Entry 1FZF (X-ray diffraction, 2.70 A resolution); this record covers chains E and F of the 10 polymer chains in the assembly.

Chain E:
Name: Fibrinogen
Source organism: Homo sapiens
Notes: fragment: fragment double-d
UniProtKB: P02675 (FIBB_HUMAN); residues 134-461 here correspond to UniProt positions 164-491 (UniProt number = residue number + 30)
Chain sequence (328 residues; each row starts with the number of its first residue):
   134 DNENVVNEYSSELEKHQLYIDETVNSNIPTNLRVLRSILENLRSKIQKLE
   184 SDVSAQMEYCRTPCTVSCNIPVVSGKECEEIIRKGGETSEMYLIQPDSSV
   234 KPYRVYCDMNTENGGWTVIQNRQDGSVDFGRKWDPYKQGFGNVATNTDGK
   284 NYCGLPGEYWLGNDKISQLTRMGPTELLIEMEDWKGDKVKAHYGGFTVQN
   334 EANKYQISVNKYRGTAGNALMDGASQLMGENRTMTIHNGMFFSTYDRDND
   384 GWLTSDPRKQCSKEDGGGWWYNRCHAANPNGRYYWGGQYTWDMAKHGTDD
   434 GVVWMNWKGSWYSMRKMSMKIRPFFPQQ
Disordered / not traced: 134-163, 460-461
Disulfides: Cys201-Cys286, Cys211-Cys240, Cys394-Cys407
Ion coordination: Ca2+ site 1: Asp261, Gly263 (shared with Glu132(F) of chain F); Ca2+ site 2: Asp381, Asp383, Trp385
Ligand contacts: N-acetylglucosamine (NAG; 2-acetamido-2-deoxy-beta-D-glucopyranose): Met361, Gly362, Glu363, Asn364

Chain F:
Name: Fibrinogen
Source organism: Homo sapiens
Notes: fragment: fragment double-d
UniProtKB: P02679 (FIBG_HUMAN); aligned to UniProt positions 114-431 over residues 89-406 (the alignment contains insertions or deletions, so no single offset holds)
Chain sequence (319 residues; numbered 88 to 406; the number before each row is that of its first residue):
    88 KMLEEIMKYEASILTHDSSIRYLQEIYNSNNQKIVNLKEKVAQLEAQCQE
   138 PCKDTVQIHDITGKDCQDIANKGAKQSGLYFIKPLKANQQFLVYCEIDGS
   188 GNGWTVFQKRLDGSVDFKKNWIQYKEGFGHLSPTGTTEFWLGNEKIHLIS
   238 TQSAIPYALRVELEDWNGRTSTADYAMFKVGPEADKYRLTYAYFAGGDAG
   288 DAFDGFDFGDDPSDKFFTSHNGMQFSTWDNDNDKFEGNCAEQDGSGWWMN
   338 KCHAGHLNGVYYQGGTYSKASTPNGYDNGIIWATWKTRWYSMKKTTMKII
   388 PFNRLTIGEGQQHHLGGAK
Disordered / not traced: 88-108, 394-406
Disulfides: Cys153-Cys182, Cys326-Cys339
Ion coordination: Ca2+ site 1: Glu132 (shared with Asp261(E), Gly263(E) of chain E); Ca2+ site 2: Asp318, Asp320, Phe322, Gly324

Chain E / chain F interface:
Cross-chain cystine bridges: Cys197(E)-Cys139(F)
Contacting residue pairs (77):
  Arg166(E) - Leu110(F)
  Arg169(E) - Tyr109(F)
  Leu172(E) - Ile113(F)
  Leu172(E) - Tyr114(F)  hydrophobic
  Leu172(E) - Asn117(F)
  Glu173(E) - Ile113(F)
  Leu175(E) - Asn117(F)
  Arg176(E) - Ile113(F)
  Arg176(E) - Ser116(F)
  Arg176(E) - Asn117(F)  hydrogen bond (backbone-side chain)
  Ile179(E) - Asn117(F)
  Ile179(E) - Lys120(F)
  Ile179(E) - Ile121(F)  hydrophobic
  Ile179(E) - Leu124(F)
  Gln180(E) - Lys120(F)
  Leu182(E) - Leu124(F)  hydrophobic
  Glu183(E) - Lys120(F)  salt bridge
  Glu183(E) - Leu124(F)
  Glu183(E) - Lys127(F)
  Val186(E) - Lys127(F)
  Gln189(E) - Leu131(F)
  Met190(E) - Lys127(F)
  Met190(E) - Leu131(F)
  Met190(E) - Gln134(F)  hydrogen bond
  Cys193(E) - Gln134(F)
  Cys193(E) - Cys135(F)  hydrogen bond
  Cys197(E) - Cys139(F)  disulfide
  Cys197(E) - Lys140(F)  hydrogen bond (backbone-backbone)
  Thr198(E) - Cys139(F)
  Thr198(E) - Lys140(F)
  Val199(E) - Lys140(F)  hydrogen bond (backbone-backbone)
  Val199(E) - Asp141(F)
  Val199(E) - Thr142(F)  hydrogen bond (backbone-backbone)
  Ser200(E) - Asp141(F)
  Ser200(E) - Thr142(F)  hydrogen bond
  Cys201(E) - Asp141(F)  hydrogen bond (backbone-side chain)
  Cys201(E) - Val143(F)
  Asn202(E) - Val143(F)
  Asn202(E) - His217(F)
  Asn202(E) - Leu218(F)
  Asn202(E) - Ser219(F)
  Ile203(E) - Ile145(F)  hydrophobic
  Ile203(E) - Leu179(F)  hydrophobic
  Ile203(E) - His217(F)
  Ile203(E) - Leu218(F)  hydrogen bond (backbone-backbone)
  Pro204(E) - Gly216(F)
  Pro204(E) - His217(F)
  Val205(E) - Gly214(F)
  Val205(E) - Phe215(F)
  Val205(E) - Gly216(F)  hydrogen bond (backbone-backbone)
  Val205(E) - His217(F)
  Val205(E) - Phe226(F)  hydrophobic
  Val205(E) - Trp227(F)
  Val205(E) - Leu228(F)  hydrophobic
  Val205(E) - Lys232(F)  hydrogen bond (backbone-side chain)
  Val206(E) - Gly214(F)
  Arg216(E) - Ile209(F)
  Lys217(E) - Ile209(F)
  Lys217(E) - Glu213(F)  salt bridge
  Gly218(E) - Gln210(F)  hydrogen bond (backbone-side chain)
  Glu220(E) - Gln210(F)
  Glu223(E) - His217(F)  salt bridge
  Leu226(E) - Phe168(F)  hydrophobic
  Gln228(E) - Gln176(F)
  Gln228(E) - Gln177(F)  hydrogen bond
  Ser231(E) - Gln176(F)
  Pro235(E) - Phe168(F)  hydrophobic
  Pro235(E) - Gln177(F)
  Arg237(E) - Asp141(F)  salt bridge
  Arg237(E) - Val143(F)
  Asp261(E) - Glu132(F)
  Asp261(E) - Gln136(F)
  Arg264(E) - Gln136(F)  hydrogen bond (side chain-backbone)
  Gly274(E) - Pro138(F)
  Asn275(E) - Pro138(F)
  Asn275(E) - Cys139(F)  hydrogen bond (side chain-backbone)
  Tyr285(E) - His217(F)
Interface residues without a listed pair, chain E (42 interface residues in all): Arg194, Pro196, Met224
Interface residues without a listed pair, chain F (44 interface residues in all): Val128, Gln130, Leu166, Pro220, Gly229

Overview:
Chain E and chain F form an interface of 42 and 44 residues respectively; the contacts include 1 disulfide
bond, 15 hydrogen bonds and 4 salt bridges. Polar contacts include Glu183(E)-Lys120(F), Lys217(E)-Glu213(F)
and Glu223(E)-His217(F). Chain E binds N-acetylglucosamine.
Here chain E is Fibrinogen and chain F is Fibrinogen, both from Homo sapiens. Entry 1FZF (Crystal structure of
fragment double-D from human fibrin with the peptide ligand gly-his-arg-pro-amide) was determined by X-ray
diffraction, deposited together with 1FZE and 1FZG.
